Entry 4F4K (X-ray diffraction, 1.60 A resolution); this record covers chains A and B of the 3 polymer chains in the assembly.

# Chain A
Name: DNA polymerase
From: Geobacillus kaustophilus
Notes: EC 2.7.7.7
UniProt: Q5KWC1 (Q5KWC1_GEOKA); residues 285-876 here correspond to UniProt positions 287-878 (UniProt number = residue number + 2)
Sequence (592 residues; numbered 285 to 876; the number before each row is that of its first residue):
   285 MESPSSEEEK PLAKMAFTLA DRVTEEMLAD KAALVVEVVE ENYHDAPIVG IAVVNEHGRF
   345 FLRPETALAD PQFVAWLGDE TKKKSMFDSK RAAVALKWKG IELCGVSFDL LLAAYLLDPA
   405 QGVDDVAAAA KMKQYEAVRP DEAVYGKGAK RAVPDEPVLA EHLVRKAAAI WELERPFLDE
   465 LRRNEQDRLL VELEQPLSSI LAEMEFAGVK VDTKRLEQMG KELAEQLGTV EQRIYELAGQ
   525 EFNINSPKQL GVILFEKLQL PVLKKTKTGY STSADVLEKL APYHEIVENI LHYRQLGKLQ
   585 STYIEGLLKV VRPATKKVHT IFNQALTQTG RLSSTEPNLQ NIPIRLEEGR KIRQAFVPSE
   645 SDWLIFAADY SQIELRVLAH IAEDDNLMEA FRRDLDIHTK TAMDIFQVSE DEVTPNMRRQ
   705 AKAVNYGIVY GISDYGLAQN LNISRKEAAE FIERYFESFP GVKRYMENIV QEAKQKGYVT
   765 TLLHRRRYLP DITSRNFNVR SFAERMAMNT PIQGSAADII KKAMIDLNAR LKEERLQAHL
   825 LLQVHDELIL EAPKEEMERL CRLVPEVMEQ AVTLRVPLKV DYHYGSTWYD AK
Disordered / not traced: 285-297
Sequence notes: engineered mutation Ala598 (Asp600 in Q5KWC1), Tyr710 (Phe712 in Q5KWC1)

# Chain B
Molecule: 9-nt DNA strand
Sequence (9 nucleotides; row label = number of the first residue in the row):
    21 CCTGACTCX
Modified residues: DDG (2',3'-dideoxy-guanosine-5'-monophosphate) at position 29

# How chain A and chain B interact
Pairs across the interface (33; chain A residue first):
  Pro531(A) - DG24(B)  phosphate contact
  Pro531(A) - DA25(B)  phosphate contact
  Thr550(A) - DG24(B)  hydrogen bond to the phosphate
  Lys551(A) - DT23(B)  salt bridge to the phosphate
  Thr552(A) - DT23(B)  phosphate contact
  Thr552(A) - DG24(B)  hydrogen bond to the phosphate
  Ser555(A) - DA25(B)  phosphate contact
  Thr556(A) - DA25(B)  hydrogen bond to the phosphate
  Ser557(A) - DA25(B)  phosphate contact
  Ala558(A) - DC26(B)  phosphate contact
  Leu575(A) - DC26(B)  phosphate contact
  Arg578(A) - DA25(B)  hydrogen bond to the phosphate
  Arg578(A) - DC26(B)  salt bridge to the phosphate
  Gln579(A) - DC26(B)  phosphate contact
  Gln579(A) - DT27(B)  phosphate contact
  Lys582(A) - DA25(B)  base contact
  Lys582(A) - DC26(B)  base contact
  Tyr587(A) - DT27(B)  hydrogen bond to the sugar
  Arg615(A) - DDG_29(B)  base contact
  Gln624(A) - DC28(B)  sugar contact
  Asn625(A) - DT27(B)  hydrogen bond to the base
  Asn625(A) - DC28(B)  sugar contact
  Ile626(A) - DC28(B)  sugar contact
  Pro627(A) - DT27(B)  phosphate contact
  Pro627(A) - DC28(B)  phosphate contact
  Ile628(A) - DC28(B)  hydrogen bond to the phosphate
  Ile628(A) - DDG_29(B)  phosphate contact
  Arg629(A) - DC28(B)  salt bridge to the phosphate
  Arg629(A) - DDG_29(B)  salt bridge to the phosphate
  Gln797(A) - DDG_29(B)  base contact
  Val828(A) - DDG_29(B)  sugar contact
  His829(A) - DDG_29(B)  sugar contact
  Asp830(A) - DDG_29(B)  sugar contact
Also at the interface, not in a pair above, chain A (28 interface residues in all): Tyr554, Leu630, Arg637, Tyr714

# Summary
Chain A and chain B form an interface of 28 and 7 residues respectively, with 7 hydrogen bonds and 4 salt
bridges. Polar contacts include Asn625(A)-DT27(B), Tyr587(A)-DT27(B) and Thr550(A)-DG24(B).
Here chain A is DNA polymerase (Geobacillus kaustophilus) and chain B is a 9-nt DNA strand. Entry 4F4K (DNA
Polymerase I Large Fragment Complex 6) was determined by X-ray diffraction.
